5ANB - chains I and N of the 12 polymer chains in the assembly; structure by electron microscopy, 4.10 A resolution (low resolution: residue-level contacts below are approximate; hydrogen-bond / salt-bridge calls are withheld).

== Chain I ==
Protein: Eukaryotic translation initiation factor 6
Source organism: Dictyostelium discoideum
Reference sequence: Q551M2 (IF6_DICDI); residues 1-224 here = UniProt positions 1-224
Sequence (224 residues; numbered 1 to 224; the number before each row is that of its first residue):
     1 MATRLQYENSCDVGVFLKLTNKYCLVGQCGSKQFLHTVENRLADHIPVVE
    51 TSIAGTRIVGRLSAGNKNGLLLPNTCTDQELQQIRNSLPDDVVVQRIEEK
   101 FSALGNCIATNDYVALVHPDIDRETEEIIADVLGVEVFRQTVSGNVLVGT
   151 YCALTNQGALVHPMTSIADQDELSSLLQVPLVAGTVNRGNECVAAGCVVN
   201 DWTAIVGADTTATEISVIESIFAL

== Chain N ==
Molecule: 26S ribosomal RNA
Source organism: Dictyostelium discoideum
Sequence (3741 nucleotides; numbered 1 to 3741; the number before each row is that of its first residue):
     1 UCCGCCUCACCUUUGUAAGAUUACCCGCUGAACUUAAGCAUAUCAGUAAG
    51 CGGAGGAAAAGAAACUAACUAGGAUUCCGUCAGUAACGGCGAGUGAAGAC
   101 GGAAUAGCCCAAGGUUCAAACCUGGAUCUCUUCGAGGUUAGGUGAUGUGA
   151 CCUAUGGACUGAUGGAGCCCGCUGUUGUGACUGCUAAUUCCGUUUGGAAU
   201 UUCGAGUCGUAGAAGGUGAUAACCCUGUUCGCAGUAUCACAACAGUUGGA
   251 CUUUGCCAUUAGCUCCACGAGUAGGAAUGUCUGAAAUUGCAUUCUGAAUG
   301 GGUGAUAAGAUUCAUCCAAGGCUAAAUAUAUGUUAGGAGAUCGAUAGCAU
   351 ACAAGUACCGUGAGGGAAAGGUGAAAAGAACUUUGAAAAAAGGUUUAAAA
   401 GUAUUUGACACCGUUUAUGUGGAAGCGUUUACUUGGACCCCGAUUAAUGA
   451 CGUCGGUUUAGCUCUAAUUCUUAGGUGGCCAAAGUAGAGUGUUACGUGCU
   501 GAUCAAAAGGUAACGGACAUUUGAUUCAUUGGUUAUCGACGAGGAAGGUA
   551 CUCUAAAUCGGCCAGUUACUAACGGGUGAGAUCUGAUGUUUAUAAAAUGG
   601 GGGAUGAGGCUUAUCGGCUUGCUGGUGGCUCGCUCUCAAUAAUGGAUAUU
   651 GGGUUUCAUCAAGAGUGCAAAAUGGUGGCAAUUCACUAUUAGUGGUUAUU
   701 AAUUUUGUUUGCGUGGCUUGGCCUUGUCUACAGGUUAUCUUCGGAUGGCU
   751 UGUAGCUUUGUUGAACGCGUGGGCUUAAUGUUGUGAUUCUAGUAGCGUUA
   801 CCAUAUCGUUAGAGUGGGUUCAAUAAAUGUCCCGUCUUGAAACACGGAUC
   851 AAGGAGGCCGUUUUGUGUGCGAGUGUAAGAGUAAUUAAAACUCUGACGCG
   901 UAUUGAAAGAAAGAAUACUCCAAAAGAUCGUAACUACGGUUACCUUCUGU
   951 AAGGAGUGCCCGAAUCAUGAGAACUCUGUUUCGAAAGGAUUUGCGGUUGA
  1001 GCACCUAGAAUGGGACCCGAAAGGUUGUGAACUAUGCCUGAGGAAGGCGA
  1051 AGUCAGGGGAAACUCUGAUGGAGGCUUGUCGCAAUGCUGACGUGCAAAUC
  1101 GCUUGUCUAACUUGGGUAUAGGGGCGAAAGACUAAUCGAACAACCUAGUA
  1151 GCUGGUUCCUUCCGAAGUUUCCCUCAGGAUAGCUGGAGCAGUAUUCUAGU
  1201 UCCAUCUUGUAAAGACAAUGAUUAGCAGUUUCGGGGGCGUAAUGCUCUCA
  1251 GCUGAUUCUCAAACUCUGAACGGGUGGGUAUCAUUUUAAUUCACUUAAUU
  1301 GGAUUUUAAAAUUAAAUUGCACAUGUGCAAUGAAAAAUAGGAGCUCUUAG
  1351 UGGGCCAUUUUUGGUAAGCAGAACUGGCGAUGUGGGUUGAACCAAAUAUU
  1401 GGGAUAAGACGUCUAACAUUCACUAAUAGAUACCACAAAAGGUGUUAGUU
  1451 CAUUAAGACAGCAGGACGGUGGCCAUGGAAGUCGGUAUCCGCUAAGGAGU
  1501 GUGUAACAACUCACCUGCCAAAUGGACUAGCCCUGAAAAUGGAUGACGCU
  1551 AGCAGUGGAUGGUCGAUGCCCAAUCGUUAAAAGAAGUGAUAAUACUUUUA
  1601 ACGUGUAGGAAGGCGUGAAGGUAACGUAGAAGCUUGAAUGUGAAUUCGAG
  1651 UGGAGUUGUCUUUAGUGCAGAUCUUGAUGGUAGUAGCAAAUAUUCAAAAG
  1701 AAUUUACUUUGAAGGCCGAAGUGGGGAAGGGUUCCAUAACAAUGGAAUUC
  1751 ACUUAUGGGUGAGUCGAUCCUAAGGUUUGGGUUAACUCUCUCUAAUAAGG
  1801 UUACUAGGUCAUUGGAUCGAAAGUGAAGGUGGCUUUAACACUAGUGACUU
  1851 UAUAGGCCGAAAGGGAAGCGGGUUAAAAUUCCUGCACCAUCGAAUGGGAU
  1901 AUUAGGGUAACCGAUCGUAAUCCGGGACAUCAAUUGGCGGUCGAGGAAGA
  1951 GUUAUCUUUUCUUGUUAACAUUGUCUUGGGGUCCUCCGAAUCAGGUCAAC
  2001 UGGAGACGAGGAUUCAUCGCACAAUGGAAGAGCACAGUCCUUUGGAUUGG
  2051 GUCUCGCAUCCGCUAAAUGGUCCUUGAAAACCGGAUUAUGGUAUUUAAUC
  2101 CUAUUUGGUGUUCGUACCAAUAACCACAUCAGGUCUCCAAGGUGAAUAGC
  2151 CUCUGGUCAAAUGUAUUAAUGUAGAUAAGGGAAGUCGGCAAAACCGAUCU
  2201 GUAACUUCGGGAUAAGGAUUGGCUCUAAAGGCUGGUGGAGUGGACAUAUU
  2251 GGAGUUUGCUAUUUGUUUUUUACUUUUAGGAUGGGCAACUGUUUUGAAGG
  2301 UUUAAGAUGGGUGGUAAUUCUUUCCAAUGUGAGGGCUUGCUCGUUCUGCU
  2351 UUACGAUUAACAGCUAAUUUAGAACUGUGACGAUCACCGGGAAUCCAACU
  2401 GUUUAAUUAAAACAAAGCAUUGCGAUAAGCUUAAAAGCUUUUGACGCAAU
  2451 GUGAUUUCUGCCCAGUGCUCUGAAUGUCAAAGUGAAGAGAUUCAACCUAG
  2501 CACGGGUAAACGGCGGGAGUAACUAUGACUCUCUUAAGGUAGCCAAAUGC
  2551 CUCGUCAUCUAAUUAGUGACGCGCAUGAAUGGAUCAAUGAGAUUCCCACU
  2601 GUCCCUAACUACUAUACAGCGAAACCACUGCAAGGGGAACGGGCCUUGCA
  2651 AAAACAGCGGGGAAAGAAGACCCUGUUGAGCUUGACUCUAGUCUGAUAUU
  2701 GCAUAGUGACCUAAAAGGUGUAGAAUAGGUGGGAGGGGCAACCCGACGGU
  2751 GAAAUACCACCCCUUUUGGCGUUACUUUGCUAACUUGGAAUAACAGUACC
  2801 UCAUAAUUCAUUUUAUGAUGGUUUUGGUGAAUAAGCGGAUCAACCACGGG
  2851 UGAAAUCUGUGCAAAUUGGGCAACUGAUUUGUAUAGCAAAGUAGUCCCUC
  2901 UGGUCCCGUAUUAUGUCGACCAAGAACAGUUUCAGGUGGGGAGUUUGGCU
  2951 GGGGCGGCACAUUUGUUAAAAGAUAACGCAAGUGUCCAAAGGCAGGCUCA
  3001 GUGAGAACAGAAAUCUCACGUAGAGUAAAAGGGCAAAAGCCUGCUUGAUU
  3051 CUGAUUUUCAGUACUAAUCGGAACUGGGAAACCAGGGCCUAUCGAUCCUU
  3101 UAUGUGCUUAAAUCUUAACCCUAGAGGUGUCAGAAAAGUUACCACAGGGA
  3151 UAACUGGCUUGUGGCAGCCAAGCGCUCAUAGCGACGCUGCUUUUUGAUCC
  3201 UUCGAUGUCGGCUCUUCUUAUCAUUGUGAAGCAGAAUUCACAAAGUGUUG
  3251 GAUUGUUCACCCACUAACAAGGAACGUGAGCUGGGUUUAGACCGUCGUGA
  3301 GACAGGUUAGUUUUACCCUACUGUUGUCAAUUGUUUGCGUAAUAGUAGCA
  3351 UGAUUUAGUACGAGAGGAACUGUCAUGCCGGAUCACUGGUCUGUAGGUUU
  3401 AUUUGACAAAAUAGUGACCUGCCGCUACCAUCCGUUGGAUAAUGGCUGAA
  3451 CGCCUCUAAGUCAGAAUCCAUUCUAGAAACGCAAACCAAAUGCUUUAGAG
  3501 UGUGAAUGUUGUAGGUAACAUUAGGUUGUUGGUGGGGGACCACUUUCAAC
  3551 UUUAAACCAUAUGAUUAAUCGCUGUUACACUGCAGUUUCCUUCCGGUUAU
  3601 UGUGGUGGGUGGCUAAAUUCUAAUUUAUAUCCUCGUUCCGCUCAACUCUU
  3651 CGAUUGUAGACGACUAUCAAAUGAACUAGGUGCUGUAAGCUUCCGAGUAG
  3701 CGUUCAGUUACGAGGGGUUGAGGCUUUUCCAUUAGUUCUUU
Not modelled in the structure: 1-1220, 1271-1355, 1603-2391, 2701-2924, 3481-3741
Sequence notes: conflict C3119 (G in FR733594.)

== How chain I and chain N interact ==
Pairs across the interface (9; chain I residue first):
  Gln6(I) - G3358(N)
  Glu8(I) - U3354(N)
  Asn9(I) - U3354(N)
  Asn9(I) - U3355(N)
  Ser31(I) - U3354(N)
  Ser31(I) - U3355(N)
  Gln33(I) - U3356(N)
  Gln33(I) - G3358(N)
  Phe34(I) - U3355(N)
Other interface residues (no listed pair), chain I (7 interface residues in all): Gly30

== Summary ==
The interface between chain I and chain N involves 7 residues on one side and 4 on the other.
Chain I is Eukaryotic translation initiation factor 6 and chain N is 26S ribosomal RNA, both from
Dictyostelium discoideum; the structure, Mechanism of eIF6 release from the nascent 60S ribosomal subunit, was
determined by electron microscopy, deposited together with 6QKL, 5AN9 and 5ANC.
